2HBA - chain A; structure by X-ray diffraction, 1.25 A resolution.

[Chain A]
Name: 50S ribosomal protein L9
From: Geobacillus stearothermophilus
Notes: fragment: N-terminal domain
UniProtKB: P02417 (RL9_BACST); residues 1-52 here = UniProt positions 1-52
Amino-acid sequence (52 residues; each row starts with the number of its first residue):
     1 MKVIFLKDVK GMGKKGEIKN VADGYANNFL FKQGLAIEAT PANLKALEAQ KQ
Construct notes: engineered mutation M12 (Lys in P02417)
Metal / ion sites: Zn2+ site 1: M1, D23 (together with chloride ion); Zn2+ site 2: D8 (together with chloride ion)
From the paper describing this entry:
  - conformationally variable residues (side-chain flip): I4, L47

[Overview]
M1 and D23 coordinate Zn2+ site 1. The paper reports conformational variability at I4 and L47.
Chain A is 50S ribosomal protein L9 (Geobacillus stearothermophilus); the structure, Crystal Structure of
N-terminal Domain of Ribosomal Protein L9 (NTL9) K12M, was determined by X-ray diffraction together with 2HBB
from the same study.
